PDB entry 6B3P | X-ray diffraction, 2.01 A resolution | chain A

== Chain A ==
Molecule: Amy13K
Source organism: Eubacterium rectale DSM 17629
Reference sequence: D4JJZ5 (D4JJZ5_9FIRM); numbering as in UniProt (aligned over 180-387)
Amino-acid sequence (209 residues; numbered 179 to 387; the number before each row is that of its first residue):
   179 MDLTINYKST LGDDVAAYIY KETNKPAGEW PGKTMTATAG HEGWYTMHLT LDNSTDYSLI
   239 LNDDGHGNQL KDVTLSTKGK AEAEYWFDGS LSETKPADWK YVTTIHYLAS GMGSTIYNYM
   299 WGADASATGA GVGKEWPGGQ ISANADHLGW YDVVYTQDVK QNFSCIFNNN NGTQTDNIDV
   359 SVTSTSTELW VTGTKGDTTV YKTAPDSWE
Differences from the reference sequence: initiating methionine (179)
What the authors report for this chain:
  - binding site for alpha-D-glucopyranose: Y196, Y198, K199 to P204, W208, Q247, D250, Y297, W299, W314, Q352, N355

== Overview ==
From the paper: a binding site for alpha-D-glucopyranose at Y196, Y198 and K199 among others.
Chain A is Amy13K (Eubacterium rectale DSM 17629); the structure, Crystal structure of CBMbc (family CBM26)
from Eubacterium rectale Amy13K in Complex with Maltoheptaose, was determined by X-ray diffraction, deposited
together with 6AZ5 and 6B15.
